4ZKS - chains U and P; structure by X-ray diffraction, 1.85 A resolution.

== Chain U ==
Molecule: Urokinase-type plasminogen activator
Source organism: Homo sapiens
Notes: EC 3.4.21.73
UniProtKB: P00749 (UROK_HUMAN); the construct lacks a stretch of the UniProt sequence and is renumbered around it, so the offset changes along the chain: 16-37 = UniProt 179-200; 38-60 = UniProt 205-227; 63-97 = UniProt 234-268; 98-110 = UniProt 271-283; 5 more segments
Amino-acid sequence (247 residues; each row starts with the number of its first residue; note: 1 number in that range is skipped by the numbering (no residue carries it; nothing is unmodelled there); a row labelled like 37A-37D holds insertion residues (37A, then the next letters in order)):
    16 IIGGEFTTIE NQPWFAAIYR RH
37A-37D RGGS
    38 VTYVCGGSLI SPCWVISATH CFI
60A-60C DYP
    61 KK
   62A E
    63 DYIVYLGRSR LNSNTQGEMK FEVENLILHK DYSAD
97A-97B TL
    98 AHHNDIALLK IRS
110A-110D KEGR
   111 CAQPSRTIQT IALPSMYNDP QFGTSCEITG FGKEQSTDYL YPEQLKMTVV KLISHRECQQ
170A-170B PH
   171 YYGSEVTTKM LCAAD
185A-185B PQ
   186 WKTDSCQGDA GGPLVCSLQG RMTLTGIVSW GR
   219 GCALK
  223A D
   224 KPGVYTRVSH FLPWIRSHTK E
Disordered / not traced: 244
Sequence notes: engineered mutation Ala122 (Cys299 in P00749), Gln145 (Asn322 in P00749), Ala195 (Ser376 in P00749)
Disulfides: Cys42-Cys58, Cys136-Cys201, Cys168-Cys182, Cys191-Cys220
UniProt features mapped onto this chain:
  - active site (Charge relay system): His57, Asp102
  - modified residue: Ser146 (Phosphoserine)

== Chain P ==
Molecule: upain-1-W3A
Amino-acid sequence (12 residues; numbered 1 to 12; the number before each row is that of its first residue):
     1 CSARGLENHA AC
Disulfides: Cys1-Cys12

== How chain U and chain P interact ==
Residue-residue contacts - 31 pairs, chain U then chain P:
  Arg35(U) with Asn8(P), hydrogen bond
  Val41(U) with Glu7(P); Asn8(P)
  Cys42(U) with Glu7(P)
  His57(U) with Gly5(P), hydrogen bond (side chain-backbone); Glu7(P), salt bridge; His9(P), hydrogen bond (backbone-side chain)
  Cys58(U) with Asn8(P), hydrogen bond (backbone-side chain)
  Asp60A(U) with Asn8(P); His9(P), salt bridge; Ala10(P), hydrogen bond (side chain-backbone)
  Tyr60B(U) with Asn8(P); Ala10(P)
  Tyr64(U) with Asn8(P), hydrogen bond
  His99(U) with Gly5(P)
  Asp189(U) with Arg4(P), salt bridge
  Ser190(U) with Arg4(P), hydrogen bond
  Cys191(U) with Arg4(P)
  Gln192(U) with Cys1(P); Ser2(P); Ala3(P); Glu7(P)
  Gly193(U) with Glu7(P), hydrogen bond (backbone-side chain)
  Ala195(U) with Glu7(P)
  Ser214(U) with Arg4(P); Gly5(P)
  Trp215(U) with Arg4(P)
  Gly216(U) with Arg4(P)
  Gly219(U) with Arg4(P), hydrogen bond (backbone-side chain)
  Cys220(U) with Arg4(P)
  Gly226(U) with Arg4(P)
Interface residues without a listed pair, chain U (27 interface residues in all): Phe59, Ile60, Lys143, Ser146, Asp194, Pro225
Interface residues without a listed pair, chain P (11 interface residues in all): Leu6, Ala11

== In short ==
27 residues of chain U and 11 residues of chain P are in contact, with 9 hydrogen bonds and 3 salt bridges.
Among the polar pairs are His57(U)-Glu7(P), Asp60A(U)-His9(P) and Asp189(U)-Arg4(P). Curated annotation
(UniProt) lists active-site residues His57(U) and Asp102(U) on chain U.
Chain U is Urokinase-type plasminogen activator (Homo sapiens) and chain P is upain-1-W3A; the structure, The
crystal structure of upain-1-W3A in complex with inactive uPA (uPA-S195A) at pH7.4, was determined by X-ray
diffraction.
